Entry 5FL7 (X-ray diffraction, 3.50 A resolution); this record covers chains H and O of the 19 polymer chains in the assembly.

# Chain H
Molecule: ATP synthase delta chain, mitochondrial
Organism: Yarrowia lipolytica
Notes: EC 3.6.1.34
UniProt: Q6C877 (Q6C877_YARLI); residues 1-137 here = UniProt positions 1-137
Chain sequence (137 residues; numbered 1 to 137; the number before each row is that of its first residue):
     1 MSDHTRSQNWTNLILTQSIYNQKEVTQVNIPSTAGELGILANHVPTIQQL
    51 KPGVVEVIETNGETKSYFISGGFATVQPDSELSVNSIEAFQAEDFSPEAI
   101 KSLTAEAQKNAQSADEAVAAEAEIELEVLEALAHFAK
Disordered / not traced: 1-14, 95-100, 134-137

# Chain O
Molecule: ATP synthase subunit 9, mitochondrial
Organism: Yarrowia lipolytica
Notes: EC 3.6.3.14
UniProt: Q37695 (ATP9_YARLI); residues 1-76 here = UniProt positions 1-76
Chain sequence (76 residues; numbered 1 to 76; the number before each row is that of its first residue):
     1 MQLVLAGKYIGAGLASIGLVGAGIGIAIVFAALINGVSRNPALKGQLFTY
    51 SILGFALSEATGLFALMIAFLLLYAV
Disordered / not traced: 1
UniProt features mapped onto this chain:
  - site: Glu59 (Reversibly protonated during proton transport)
  - modified residue: Met1 (N-formylmethionine)

# How chain H and chain O interact
Pairs across the interface (9; chain H residue first):
  Gly38(H) - Asn40(O)
  Leu40(H) - Asn40(O)
  Leu40(H) - Ala42(O)
  Ala41(H) - Ala42(O)  hydrophobic
  Asn42(H) - Pro41(O)
  His43(H) - Arg39(O)  hydrogen bond (side chain-backbone)
  His43(H) - Asn40(O)
  Val44(H) - Ser38(O)
  Val44(H) - Arg39(O)

# In short
Chain H and chain O form an interface of 6 and 5 residues respectively, with 1 hydrogen bond. Its one
hydrogen-bonded contact is His43(H)-Arg39(O).
Here chain H is ATP synthase delta chain, mitochondrial and chain O is ATP synthase subunit 9, mitochondrial,
both from Yarrowia lipolytica. Entry 5FL7 (Structure of the F1c10 complex from Yarrowia lipolytica ATP
synthase) was determined by X-ray diffraction.
